Entry 4NAW (X-ray diffraction, 2.19 A resolution); this record covers chains A and D of the 4 polymer chains in the assembly.

# Chain A
Protein: Ubiquitin-like protein ATG12
Source organism: Homo sapiens
UniProt: O94817 (ATG12_HUMAN); residues 52-140 here = UniProt positions 52-140
Amino-acid sequence (91 residues; each row starts with the number of its first residue):
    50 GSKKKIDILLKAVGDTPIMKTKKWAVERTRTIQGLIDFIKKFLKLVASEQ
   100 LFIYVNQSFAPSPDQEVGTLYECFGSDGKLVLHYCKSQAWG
Unresolved in the structure: 50-52
Sequence notes: expression tag (50-51)
Curated features (UniProtKB/Swiss-Prot):
  - cross-link: G140 (Glycyl lysine isopeptide (Gly-Lys) (interchain with K-130 in ATG5))
  - mutagenesis: K54 (K54D: Impairs E3 activity of the ATG12-ATG5 conjugate), V62 (V62R: Impairs E3 activity of the ATG12-ATG5 conjugate), G63 (G63D: Impairs E3 activity of the ATG12-ATG5 conjugate), K72 (K72D: Impairs E3 activity of the ATG12-ATG5 conjugate), W73 (W73A: Impairs E3 activity of the ATG12-ATG5 conjugate), F108 (F108A/D/R: Impairs ATG12 stability), D113 (D113V: Impairs E3 activity of the ATG12-ATG5 conjugate), C122 (C122W: Impairs E3 activity of the ATG12-ATG5 conjugate), F123 (F123D: Impairs ATG12 stability), A138 (A138R: Impairs E3 activity of the ATG12-ATG5 conjugate), W139 (W139F/Y: Impairs E3 activity of the ATG12-ATG5 conjugate)

# Chain D
Protein: Ubiquitin-like-conjugating enzyme ATG3
Source organism: Homo sapiens
Notes: EC 6.3.2.-
UniProt: Q9NT62 (ATG3_HUMAN); numbering as in UniProt (aligned over 140-170)
Amino-acid sequence (34 residues; numbered 137 to 170; the number before each row is that of its first residue):
   137 GHMSALCEEEEDEDEGEAADMEEYEESGLLETDE
Unresolved in the structure: 137-152, 166-170
Sequence notes: expression tag (137-139)
Curated features (UniProtKB/Swiss-Prot):
  - region: S140 to E170 (Interaction with ATG12)
  - motif: L166 to D169 (Caspase cleavage motif LETD)
  - site: D169, E170 (Cleavage)
  - mutagenesis: E144 to E151 (Strongly decreases affinity for the complex ATG12:ATG5:ATG16L1. Severely decreases phosphatidylethanolamine (PE)-conjugated ATG8-like proteins formation), D156 (D156A: Strongly decreases affinity for the complex ATG12:ATG5:ATG16L1. Impairs interaction with the complex ATG12:ATG5:ATG16L1; when associated with A-157 ...), M157 (M157A: Strongly decreases affinity for the complex ATG12:ATG5:ATG16L1. Impairs interaction with the complex ATG12:ATG5:ATG16L1; when associated with A-156 ...), Y160 (Y160A: Strongly decreases affinity for the complex ATG12:ATG5:ATG16L1. Affects modestly the ATG3-ATG7 interaction. Reduces the thioester-linkage formation with GABARAP), E161 (E161A: Strongly decreases affinity for the complex ATG12:ATG5:ATG16L1), E167 (E167A: Weakens the ATG3-ATG7 interaction. Reduces the thioester-linkage formation with GABARAP), D169 (D169A: Weakens the ATG3-ATG7 interaction. Severely reduces the thioester-linkage formation with GABARAP)

# Interface between chain A and chain D
Contacting residue pairs (20):
  K54(A) with D156(D), salt bridge; E158(D), salt bridge
  D56(A) with A154(D)
  K72(A) with A154(D); A155(D), hydrogen bond (backbone-backbone)
  W73(A) with A154(D); A155(D); M157(D), hydrophobic; Y160(D), hydrophobic
  A74(A) with A154(D); A155(D), hydrogen bond (backbone-backbone); M157(D), hydrogen bond (backbone-backbone)
  V75(A) with M157(D), hydrophobic
  E76(A) with E158(D)
  R79(A) with M157(D); E161(D), salt bridge
  L84(A) with M157(D), hydrophobic
  F87(A) with M157(D), hydrophobic; E161(D)
  K90(A) with E161(D), salt bridge
Also at the interface, not in a pair above, chain A (12 interface residues in all): T70
Also at the interface, not in a pair above, chain D (9 interface residues in all): E153, L165

# Summary
12 residues of chain A and 9 residues of chain D are in contact, with 3 hydrogen bonds and 4 salt bridges.
Among the polar pairs are K54(A)-D156(D), K54(A)-E158(D) and R79(A)-E161(D). UniProt lists 11 mutagenesis
sites on chain A; 14 mutagenesis sites on chain D.
Here chain A is Ubiquitin-like protein ATG12 and chain D is Ubiquitin-like-conjugating enzyme ATG3, both from
Homo sapiens. Entry 4NAW (Crystal Structure of Human ATG12~ATG5-ATG16N in complex with a fragment of ATG3) was
determined by X-ray diffraction.
